Entry 8SB1 (electron microscopy, 4.30 A resolution (low resolution: residue-level contacts below are approximate; hydrogen-bond / salt-bridge calls are withheld)); this record covers chains A and C of the 12 polymer chains in the assembly.

# Chain A
Name: CH848.10.17 gp120
From: HIV-1 06TG.HT008
Reference sequence: A0A1W6IPB2 (A0A1W6IPB2_9HIV1); the construct lacks a stretch of the UniProt sequence and is renumbered around it, so the offset changes along the chain: 34-139 = UniProt 30-135; 150-185 = UniProt 136-171; 186-309 = UniProt 174-297; 312-321 = UniProt 298-307; 3 more segments
Chain sequence (471 residues; numbered 31 to 513 plus 3 insertion-coded residues; 15 numbers in that range are skipped by the numbering (no residue carries them; nothing is unmodelled there); the number before each row is that of its first residue; a row labelled like 185a-185b holds insertion residues (185a, then the next letters in order)):
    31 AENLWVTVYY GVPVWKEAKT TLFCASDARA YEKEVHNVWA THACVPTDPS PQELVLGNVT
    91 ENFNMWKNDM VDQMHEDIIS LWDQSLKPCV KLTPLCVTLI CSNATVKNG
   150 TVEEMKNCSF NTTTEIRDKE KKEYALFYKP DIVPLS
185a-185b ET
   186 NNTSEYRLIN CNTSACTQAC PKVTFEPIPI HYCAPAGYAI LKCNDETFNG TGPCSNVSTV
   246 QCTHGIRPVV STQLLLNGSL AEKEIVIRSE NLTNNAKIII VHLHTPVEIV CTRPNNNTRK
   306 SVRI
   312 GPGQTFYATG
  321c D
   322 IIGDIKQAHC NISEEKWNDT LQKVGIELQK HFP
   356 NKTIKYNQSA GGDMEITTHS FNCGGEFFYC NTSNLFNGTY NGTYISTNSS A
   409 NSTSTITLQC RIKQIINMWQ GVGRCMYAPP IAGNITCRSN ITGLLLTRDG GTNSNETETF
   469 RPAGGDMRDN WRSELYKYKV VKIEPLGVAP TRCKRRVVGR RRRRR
Not modelled in the structure: 31, 506-513
Construct notes: expression tag (31-33, 512-513); conflict Cys201 (Val189 in A0A1W6IPB2), Cys433 (Ala417 in A0A1W6IPB2), Lys490 (Glu474 in A0A1W6IPB2), Glu492 (Gln476 in A0A1W6IPB2), Val496 (Ile480 in A0A1W6IPB2), Arg500 (Gly484 in A0A1W6IPB2), Cys501 (Ala485 in A0A1W6IPB2), Gly507 (Glu491 in A0A1W6IPB2), Arg509 (Glu493 in A0A1W6IPB2), Arg510 (Lys494 in A0A1W6IPB2)
Cystine bridges: Cys54-Cys74, Cys119-Cys205, Cys126-Cys196, Cys131-Cys157, Cys201-Cys433, Cys218-Cys247, Cys228-Cys239, Cys296-Cys331, Cys378-Cys445, Cys385-Cys418
Covalently attached groups: N-acetylglucosamine (NAG) linked to Asn156, Asn442; glycan linked to Asn301, Asn332
What the authors report for this chain:
  - contacts within the chain: Asn300-Ile326

# Chain C
Name: DH270.I3 variable heavy chain
From: Homo sapiens
Chain sequence (127 residues; numbered 1 to 127; the number before each row is that of its first residue):
     1 QVQLVQSGAE MKKPGASVKV SCKASGYTFT DYYIHWVRQA PGQGLEWMGW INPNTGRTNS
    61 AQKFQGRVTM TRDTSISTAY MELSRLTSDD TAVYYCATGG WIGLYYDSSG YPNFDYWGQG
   121 TLVTVSS
Not modelled in the structure: 127
Cystine bridges: Cys22-Cys96
What the authors report for this chain:
  - binding site for alpha-D-mannopyranose: Asp115
  - contacts within the chain: Thr87-Asp89 (hydrogen bond), Tyr27-Thr98 (hydrogen bond), Trp101-Tyr106
  - binding site for N-acetylglucosamine: Tyr106

# Chain A / chain C interface
Pairs across the interface (15; chain A residue first):
  Asn138(A) - Asn54(C)
  Asn138(A) - Thr55(C)
  Pro299(A) - Tyr105(C)
  Ile322(A) - Arg57(C)
  Gly324(A) - Asn59(C)
  Asp325(A) - Tyr33(C)
  Asp325(A) - Asn52(C)
  Asp325(A) - Arg57(C)
  Lys327(A) - Ile102(C)
  Lys327(A) - Gly103(C)
  Lys327(A) - Tyr106(C)
  Lys327(A) - Asp107(C)
  His330(A) - Tyr105(C)
  Thr415(A) - Tyr105(C)
  Gln417(A) - Tyr105(C)
Other interface residues (no listed pair), chain A (12 interface residues in all): Gly139, Ile326, Gln328
Other interface residues (no listed pair), chain C (12 interface residues in all): Arg72

# Summary
The chain A/chain C interface involves 12 residues from each chain. Covalently linked N-acetylglucosamine: at
Asn156(A) and Asn442(A). The paper reports a binding site for alpha-D-mannopyranose at Asp115(C); a binding
site for N-acetylglucosamine at Tyr106(C).
Here chain A is CH848.10.17 gp120 (HIV-1 06TG.HT008) and chain C is DH270.I3 variable heavy chain (Homo
sapiens). Entry 8SB1 (CryoEM structure of DH270.I3-CH848.10.17) was determined by electron microscopy (same
publication as 8SAL, 8SAN, 8SAQ, 8SAR, 8SAS, 8SAT and 9 further entries).
